PDB entry 6YWX | electron microscopy, 3.10 A resolution | chains A and J of the 83 polymer chains in the assembly

[Chain A]
Molecule: 23S rRNA
Source organism: Neurospora crassa OR74A
Sequence (3464 nucleotides; each row starts with the number of its first residue; note: 28 numbers in that range are skipped by the numbering (no residue carries them; nothing is unmodelled there); a row labelled like 1655A-1655Z holds insertion residues (1655A, then the next letters in order)):
     1 AAAUGUAAUGGAUAUAAAGCUUAUGUUUAUAUAUAUAGACAUAUAUAAGU
    51 AUAUAAAGAGACUACUACCAAUAGCUACACUAUGUAUUAAGGAGAGUAUA
   101 ACUUAAUUUAUGUUUAUGAUUUUAUCAUACCCCUAAAAAUGACACCGAGG
   151 AGCAAGGGUCGGGUUAGCAUCCUGGUUCGUACACCUUGGUGACCUAGGCU
   201 AGUACCAGGUCCCCCUCUAAGGGACUUGUCCCCCUCUAAGGGACUUGCGU
   251 CGGUCCUAUCCUAGGCCGAAUAGGUGAAUAAAUACUUACGGACGGCCUUG
   301 GUCUGUCCUAGAGGUUAUCAACAUAUGAACUCUUAGAGAAAUUACUUAAU
   351 AAACGAAGUGAAUUGAAAUAUCUUAUUAACUUCAGGAAAAGAAAUCAAAC
   401 GAGAUUCUAUGAUUAGUGUGAACGAAAAUAGAGCAGCCUAUUAAAAUAAG
   451 UAAAAUGGCUUUAAAGCUGUUUGAAUAUUGUGGGGAACCUUCCUCAAAGG
   501 CUAAAUAUAAUACAUGAGUUACAGAGAAAAGUACCGUGAGGGAAAGCUUU
   551 GAAAUAGUAGUUUUAUAAGCAGCUCAAGCAAUAAGAAAGCGAGAGCGUAC
   601 CUUUUGCAUAAUGGGUCACCAAGUUAAUUUUAGAUGCGAGCGAAUUUAUU
   651 UAUGUUUUUACUGAUUAAACAAUAUAAUGAAUCAUAAUUAUUUUUGUAAC
   701 GAGUAUUAGUAUUAAAUCUUAAUUUAAUAUUAGUAUAAGUUUUCAGUAUG
   751 GCGGCUACAUAGCAUAAUCUAUGCAGCCAGCCAAUAAUUGGAUUUCCAAU
   801 CCAAUUUCGGUAAUAAAUAGAUGUGCAUAGUUAAACCGAUCAUUAAAAUA
   851 AUGAAUAGUGUCUAAAGUUAGACCCGAAGCCUGGUGAUCUUACUAUAGUC
   901 AGGACUAUAAAGGUCCGAACGGGUUAUCGUUGCAAAGAUAUCCGAAGAAC
   951 UAUGGUAAGCGAGUGAAAGACAACACUGACUAGGAUAGCUGGUUUUCUGC
  1001 GAAACCUAUAAUAGUAGGCAAUUUAAGUAACAUCUUAGUAGGUACAGAAC
  1051 UUAAUCUCAGACAAGAUGUAGAUUUUCAUACCUAUGUUUAGGUAUGAAAU
  1101 GCAUUUUUUUUUGUAUACAUCGGGGGAUCGUGAAGAUUUUAUCGGUGAGU
  1151 AUGUAGACUCGGAAUGACAAAGAUGAAUCUUGAAUAAUCAGACAUAGAAU
  1201 GAUAAGGUUGUAUGUCAAAAGGGAAACAGCCCAGAACAAGAGUUAAGGUU
  1251 CCAAAAUUAUUAUUAAGUGAAAUAAAGAAAGUUUUUAUAUAAGUCGACAA
  1301 GAAGAUGGGCUUGGAAGCAGCCAUAAUUUAAAGAUCUCGUAACAGAGCAC
  1351 UUGUUAAAUCUUAAAAGCAUCGAAAAUUUAACGGAUCUAAAUAAUAUACC
  1401 GAAACCUUGUCCAUAUGUAACAUUAGUAAUAAUAUGCUAUUAAUGUUAUU
  1451 UGAUGGGGUAGCAGAACGUUGAGUGAAUCUUAGAUUUUUUUUUUAUAACU
  1501 AAAUAUAGAUGAUAACUCAAGUGAGAAUGGUGACAUGAGUAACAAAAAAG
  1551 AGUUUAAGGUACCUAAAAGGUAUCUUAGAGUCUCGCCUAAAGCUUAUGGC
  1601 UACGUCAAGUAACGGCCUCUAAGUUUAUAAUCUGAAGAUUAUGACGAUGA
  1651 GAAAA
1655A-1655Z UAACGCGCAGAAGUGCGCUGCUUUGA
1656A-1656B UA
  1676 CUU
  1687 AUGGUACCAACAUUUAAAAGUGAAAAUUGUGCAGGAAGGAUCAGUAUCCU
  1737 UUCAUUCUUAUGUGGGGGAGUGGACAAAACUGAACAGAGUGUAUCUGAAC
  1787 ACAGAUGAGUCCACACCCCCCCCCAUGUAAUGAAUGAAUGACAAACCGUA
  1837 CCUAGAAUCUGAAACAAGUAAGCUAGUAGAGAAUACGAAGGCGUGAAUGA
  1887 GAUAACAAUCAUAAAGGAACUCGGCAAACUAACUACCGUAACUUAGGGAU
  1937 AAGGAGAGCUCAUUAGUCUCGAUUAAUACGAGUAAAAAGGAAGAAGCAUG
  1987 GAAUAUUGUUGUACGACUGUUUAAUUAAAACAAAGCACUUUGCAAAAAGA
  2037 CGAUAAGUCUAAGUAUUGAGUGUGAUUUCUGCCCGAUGCCGGCUGGUUAA
  2087 CGAAUUUUCUAAAUUGAAAAAAAAUUUGGUUUCAGAGGAACCCCCGGUUA
  2137 AUGGCGGCCUUAGCGUGAGGGUCCUAAGGUAGCGAAAUGCCUUGGCCGUU
  2187 AAAUGCGGUCUUGCAUGAAUGAUGUAACGAUACAACAGCUGUCUCUAUGA
  2237 UUGACUCAGUGAAAUUGGAAUAACUGUGCAGAUACAGUUUACCUCUAGUU
  2287 AGACGAGAAGACCCUAUGCAGCUUUACUGUUACUAAUUAUUGAAUACGAU
  2337 UCUGAAAAUUUCCAGUGUAAAAGGUAAUCGAUAAGAUAUAAUUGAAACAC
  2387 CUUUAUUUUUCUAUCGUAUUAUUAAACCUUAAAUUAAGGAACAAUUGUUA
  2437 GAAGACAGUUUAUGCGGGGCACAGGCCCCAUAAAGAGUAAAUGGGUGUGU
  2487 CUAAAAUUUAUAAAUUUAUGUUUGCAAUUUUUUAUAGUGAUUAUAUAUCA
  2537 AAUCAUCUUUAUGCUAUUCAUAGAGUGUAUUUAUUAUAUUCCUUGGGUAC
  2587 AGUAUAAAAAUUAUAUAUGUAUUAAUUUACAUAUAUUUUUUCUAAGAAAU
  2637 UAGGUAAGAUUUUGUUUAUAGAGAAAUUAGAUGUAAAAAAAAAAUCUUAU
  2687 GAGGGCGGUAUUUAAUAAUCCGCUUCUAAUAUUUUUUUGUAGUUAUUAUU
  2737 AUAAAUUUAAUAAUAAUCAUGUUUAUUACUUAAAAAGCUUAAUGGCUUAA
  2787 UCUUGCCUUACUGUUUGAUUAACAACAAAUCUUACAGUCGCGUAAGCGGG
  2837 GCAUAGGAUCACAAGAUACAAAAAGGAAAGAUCUUGGAUUUUUGGAAAAG
  2887 CUACGCUAGGGAUAACAGGCUAAUUUGCGCAAGAGUGUACAAAAUGAGUG
  2937 CGCGGUUUGGCACCUCGAUGUCGGCUUGACUAAUCCUCAUGGAUGCAGAA
  2987 ACUAUGUAGGGUACGACUGUUCGUCGAUUAAAAAGUUACAUGAGCUGGGU
  3037 UAAAUACGUCGUGAGACAGUAUGGUUUCUAUCUUCUAGAGGGAAUUAGAA
  3087 UAUAAUAAGGAUUAACCUUUGUACGAAAGGAACAUGGGGUACUAUUGUUA
  3137 UACCUAGUUGUAUAACAGUUUUAUUAACCUCUGGUUUACCUGUUGUUUAU
  3187 GUGCCUUAUAUUAAUUUCAUGUGUGAUGCUCCGCAAGGAUAUUACAGGGA
  3237 UGUUACCGUCACUUGAGUAAAUACAAUAGCAUAAGCAUGGCAGGAAAGCU
  3287 AAGUUAGUCAAAAAUAAGUGCUGAAAGCAUAUAGGCACGAAAUUUACCUU
  3337 AAGAUAUUUCUUAAAUAUACGUAAGAAAAUAUUACGUUAAUAGGCUUAGU
  3387 UUGUAAUAAUCUAGAGAUUUUAAGGAACUAAGUACUAAUUUUAUAAAAAA
  3437 CUGAAUGAUUAAUAUAUCUUACAUUUUC
Not modelled in the structure: 1-4, 35-40, 121-309, 646-817, 1084-1089, 1433-1437, 1655A-1655Z, 1656A-1656B, 1687, 1728-1828, 1959-1963, 2493-2504, 2525-2528, 2561-2576, 2695-2703, 2738-2743, 2953-2957, 3135-3148, 3194-3231, 3460-3464
Metal / ion sites: K+ site 1 near A105 (its only coordinating residue here); Mg2+ site 1 near A328 (its only coordinating residue here); Mg2+ site 2 near A335 (its only coordinating residue here); Mg2+ site 3: A335, G336; Mg2+ site 4 near A367 (its only coordinating residue here); Mg2+ site 5 near G411 (its only coordinating residue here); Mg2+ site 6 near A415 (its only coordinating residue here); Mg2+ site 7: A448, A497; Mg2+ site 8: A453, G466; Mg2+ site 9 near A453 (its only coordinating residue here); K+ site 2 near A465 (its only coordinating residue here); Mg2+ site 10: A486, A2859; 110 more Mg2+ sites not listed; 28 more K+ sites not listed
Small-molecule neighbours:
  - NAD (nicotinamide-adenine-dinucleotide): A2755, G2757, U2759, U2760
  - spermine (SPM): G1248, U1249, U1250, C1251, A1270, A1271, C1382, G1383, G1384, U1392

[Chain J]
Protein: 50S ribosomal subunit protein L15
Source organism: Neurospora crassa OR74A
UniProtKB: Q7SB98 (Q7SB98_NEUCR); residue numbers follow UniProt; this construct covers 1-312
Amino-acid sequence (312 residues; numbered 1 to 312; the number before each row is that of its first residue):
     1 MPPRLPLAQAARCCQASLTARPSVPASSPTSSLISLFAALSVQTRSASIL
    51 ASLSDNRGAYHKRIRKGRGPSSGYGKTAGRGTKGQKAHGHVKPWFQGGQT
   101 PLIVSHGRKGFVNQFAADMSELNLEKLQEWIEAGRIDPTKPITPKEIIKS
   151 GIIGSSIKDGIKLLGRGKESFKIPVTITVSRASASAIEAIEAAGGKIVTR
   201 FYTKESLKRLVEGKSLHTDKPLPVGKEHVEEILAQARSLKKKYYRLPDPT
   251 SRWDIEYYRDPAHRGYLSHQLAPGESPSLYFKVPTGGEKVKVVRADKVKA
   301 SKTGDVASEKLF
Not modelled in the structure: 1-46, 290-312
Metal / ion sites: K+: Gly79 (shared with A1186(A), G1461(A), C1462(A) of chain A)

[Chain A / chain J interface]
Residue-residue contacts (220):
  G365(A) with Lys92(J), phosphate contact
  A366(A) with Lys92(J), phosphate contact; Trp94(J), phosphate contact
  A367(A) with Gln85(J), hydrogen bond to the base; Trp94(J), phosphate contact; Phe95(J), base contact
  A399(A) with Pro247(J), sugar contact; Asp248(J), sugar contact; Thr250(J), hydrogen bond to the sugar
  C400(A) with Arg209(J), hydrogen bond to the base; Tyr244(J), sugar contact; Arg245(J), salt bridge to the phosphate; Leu246(J), phosphate contact; Pro247(J), phosphate contact; Asp248(J), hydrogen bond to the phosphate
  G401(A) with Arg209(J), sugar contact; Lys242(J), salt bridge to the phosphate; Tyr244(J), phosphate contact; Arg245(J), phosphate contact
  A402(A) with Tyr244(J), hydrogen bond to the phosphate
  A415(A) with Gln114(J), sugar contact
  A421(A) with Trp94(J), phosphate contact
  A422(A) with Trp94(J), hydrogen bond to the phosphate
  U602(A) with Lys76(J), salt bridge to the phosphate
  U603(A) with Lys76(J), salt bridge to the phosphate; Thr82(J), hydrogen bond to the phosphate; Lys83(J), hydrogen bond to the phosphate
  U604(A) with Lys83(J), salt bridge to the phosphate
  G623(A) with Lys66(J), sugar contact; Arg68(J), salt bridge to the phosphate; Thr77(J), base contact; Ala78(J), base contact; Arg80(J), hydrogen bond to the base
  A632(A) with His61(J), base contact
  G633(A) with Gly58(J), hydrogen bond to the sugar; Ala59(J), hydrogen bond to the base; His61(J), hydrogen bond to the base
  A634(A) with Asn56(J), hydrogen bond to the sugar; Gly58(J), sugar contact; Ala59(J), sugar contact
  U635(A) with Asn56(J), sugar contact
  A639(A) with Lys126(J), sugar contact; Trp130(J), phosphate contact
  G640(A) with Trp130(J), phosphate contact; Arg135(J), salt bridge to the phosphate; Gly154(J), base contact; Ser155(J), hydrogen bond to the base
  C641(A) with Ser155(J), hydrogen bond to the base
  G642(A) with Ser155(J), base contact
  A821(A) with Lys149(J), salt bridge to the phosphate; Val211(J), sugar contact; Glu212(J), phosphate contact
  U822(A) with Val211(J), phosphate contact; Glu212(J), sugar contact
  G825(A) with Ser155(J), hydrogen bond to the base
  C826(A) with Ser155(J), hydrogen bond to the base
  A827(A) with Ile153(J), base contact; Gly154(J), base contact; Ser156(J), hydrogen bond to the base
  U828(A) with Lys126(J), hydrogen bond to the base; Ile152(J), base contact; Ile153(J), hydrogen bond to the base
  A829(A) with Glu121(J), hydrogen bond to the sugar; Asn123(J), hydrogen bond to the base; Leu164(J), base contact; Arg166(J), salt bridge to the phosphate
  A833(A) with Lys109(J), salt bridge to the phosphate; Gly110(J), sugar contact; Phe111(J), hydrogen bond to the sugar
  A834(A) with Phe111(J), sugar contact; Asn113(J), hydrogen bond to the sugar
  A835(A) with Asn113(J), sugar contact; Ala116(J), sugar contact
  C836(A) with Arg181(J), salt bridge to the phosphate; Trp253(J), sugar contact
  C837(A) with Lys162(J), salt bridge to the phosphate; Arg181(J), salt bridge to the phosphate; Tyr257(J), phosphate contact; His263(J), salt bridge to the phosphate
  G838(A) with Glu121(J), hydrogen bond to the base; Lys162(J), salt bridge to the phosphate; Leu164(J), base contact; Ser183(J), phosphate contact; Ala184(J), hydrogen bond to the phosphate
  A839(A) with Leu164(J), phosphate contact; Gly165(J), hydrogen bond to the phosphate; Arg166(J), hydrogen bond to the base; Lys168(J), salt bridge to the phosphate; Ser183(J), hydrogen bond to the phosphate; Ser185(J), hydrogen bond to the phosphate
  U840(A) with Lys168(J), salt bridge to the phosphate
  U863(A) with Ala59(J), sugar contact; Tyr60(J), sugar contact; His61(J), base contact
  A864(A) with His61(J), sugar contact; Lys62(J), hydrogen bond to the sugar; Arg63(J), phosphate contact
  A865(A) with Arg63(J), phosphate contact; Ile64(J), hydrogen bond to the phosphate
  A866(A) with Lys66(J), salt bridge to the phosphate
  U868(A) with His90(J), salt bridge to the phosphate; Pro93(J), phosphate contact
  U869(A) with His90(J), salt bridge to the phosphate; Pro93(J), phosphate contact
  C873(A) with Arg80(J), salt bridge to the phosphate; Ala87(J), hydrogen bond to the base
  G988(A) with Gln85(J), sugar contact; His88(J), phosphate contact
  C989(A) with Gly84(J), phosphate contact; Gln85(J), phosphate contact; His88(J), salt bridge to the phosphate
  U990(A) with Lys83(J), salt bridge to the phosphate; His88(J), salt bridge to the phosphate
  G991(A) with Lys83(J), phosphate contact
  U993(A) with Gly67(J), hydrogen bond to the sugar; Lys76(J), hydrogen bond to the base; Thr77(J), base contact
  U994(A) with Gly67(J), phosphate contact; Arg68(J), hydrogen bond to the phosphate; Gly69(J), hydrogen bond to the phosphate; Gly75(J), phosphate contact; Lys76(J), hydrogen bond to the phosphate
  U995(A) with Arg68(J), base contact; Gly69(J), phosphate contact; Pro70(J), phosphate contact
  U996(A) with Gly69(J), phosphate contact; Pro70(J), phosphate contact; Ser71(J), hydrogen bond to the phosphate; Ser72(J), base contact
  C997(A) with Ser71(J), hydrogen bond to the phosphate; Ser72(J), base contact
  A1008(A) with Gln99(J), hydrogen bond to the sugar
  U1009(A) with Gly97(J), hydrogen bond to the sugar; Gly98(J), sugar contact; Gln99(J), sugar contact
  G1014(A) with Gly84(J), phosphate contact; Gln85(J), hydrogen bond to the phosphate; Gly97(J), hydrogen bond to the base
  U1015(A) with Gly84(J), phosphate contact; Gln85(J), hydrogen bond to the phosphate; Lys86(J), hydrogen bond to the phosphate; Val91(J), phosphate contact; Phe95(J), sugar contact; Gly97(J), base contact
  A1016(A) with Lys86(J), salt bridge to the phosphate; Phe95(J), sugar contact; Gln96(J), sugar contact; Gly97(J), sugar contact
  A1187(A) with Gly79(J), sugar contact; Gly81(J), phosphate contact; Lys86(J), salt bridge to the phosphate
  U1188(A) with Gly81(J), phosphate contact; Thr82(J), phosphate contact
  U1444(A) with Arg57(J), hydrogen bond to the phosphate
  G1445(A) with Arg57(J), salt bridge to the phosphate
  A1460(A) with Thr77(J), phosphate contact; Gly81(J), phosphate contact
  G1461(A) with Thr77(J), hydrogen bond to the phosphate; Ala78(J), phosphate contact; Gly79(J), hydrogen bond to the phosphate; Arg80(J), hydrogen bond to the phosphate; Gly81(J), hydrogen bond to the phosphate
  C1462(A) with Tyr74(J), phosphate contact; Gly79(J), phosphate contact
  A1463(A) with Ser72(J), base contact; Tyr74(J), hydrogen bond to the phosphate
  G1464(A) with Lys62(J), hydrogen bond to the base; Ser72(J), base contact
  A1465(A) with Lys62(J), phosphate contact
  G1473(A) with Leu50(J), base contact
  U1474(A) with Ser48(J), sugar contact; Leu50(J), sugar contact; Ala51(J), base contact
  A1515(A) with Ala51(J), base contact
  C1516(A) with Ala51(J), sugar contact; Leu53(J), hydrogen bond to the sugar
  U1517(A) with Leu53(J), sugar contact; Ser54(J), sugar contact; Tyr60(J), phosphate contact
  C1518(A) with Tyr60(J), hydrogen bond to the phosphate
  U1522(A) with Arg63(J), hydrogen bond to the base; Arg65(J), base contact
  G1523(A) with Arg65(J), salt bridge to the phosphate; Arg68(J), salt bridge to the phosphate
  A2106(A) with Lys282(J), phosphate contact; Pro284(J), phosphate contact; Thr285(J), hydrogen bond to the phosphate
  A2107(A) with Lys282(J), salt bridge to the phosphate
  A2108(A) with Tyr280(J), hydrogen bond to the phosphate
  A2811(A) with Gln99(J), hydrogen bond to the base
  C2812(A) with Gln99(J), base contact; Leu102(J), sugar contact
  A2813(A) with Leu102(J), sugar contact; His106(J), hydrogen bond to the sugar
  A2814(A) with His106(J), salt bridge to the phosphate
  A2844(A) with Ser105(J), hydrogen bond to the sugar
  U2845(A) with Val104(J), hydrogen bond to the sugar; Ser105(J), sugar contact; His106(J), sugar contact; Gly107(J), phosphate contact
  C2855(A) with Phe111(J), base contact
  A2856(A) with Asn113(J), sugar contact; Phe115(J), sugar contact
  A2857(A) with Phe115(J), phosphate contact
  A2858(A) with Phe115(J), sugar contact
  A2860(A) with Thr250(J), phosphate contact; Ser251(J), phosphate contact; Arg252(J), phosphate contact
  G2861(A) with Ser251(J), phosphate contact; Arg252(J), hydrogen bond to the phosphate
  G2862(A) with Arg252(J), salt bridge to the phosphate
  G2866(A) with Phe111(J), base contact
  A2867(A) with Gly110(J), hydrogen bond to the phosphate; Phe111(J), sugar contact
  U2868(A) with Arg108(J), phosphate contact; Lys109(J), phosphate contact; Gly110(J), hydrogen bond to the phosphate
  G2880(A) with Gln99(J), base contact; Thr100(J), hydrogen bond to the sugar
  G2881(A) with Thr100(J), base contact
Also at the interface, not in a pair above, chain A (107 interface residues in all): G416, U624, G823, C862, U998, A1186, A1520, C2846, C2869, A2898
Also at the interface, not in a pair above, chain J (111 interface residues in all): Ser52, Asp55, Gly73, Gly89, Ile103, Lys145, Gly151, Lys158, Ala182, Phe201, Thr203

[Summary]
107 residues of chain A and 111 residues of chain J are in contact, with 66 hydrogen bonds and 32 salt
bridges. Among the polar pairs are A367(A)-Gln85(J), C400(A)-Arg209(J) and G623(A)-Arg80(J). Chain A binds
spermine and NAD. A335(A) and G336(A) coordinate Mg2+ site 3.
Here chain A is 23S rRNA and chain J is 50S ribosomal subunit protein L15, both from Neurospora crassa OR74A.
Entry 6YWX (The structure of the mitoribosome from Neurospora crassa with tRNA bound to the E-site) was
determined by electron microscopy (same publication as 6YW5, 6YWE, 6YWS, 6YWV and 6YWY).
